PDB entry 5QTY | X-ray diffraction, 1.89 A resolution | chain A

[Chain A]
Molecule: Coagulation factor XI
From: Homo sapiens
Notes: EC 3.4.21.27; fragment: coagulation factor xi, heavy chain
UniProtKB: P03951 (FA11_HUMAN); the construct lacks a stretch of the UniProt sequence and is renumbered around it, so the offset changes along the chain: 16-36 = UniProt 388-408; 37-58 = UniProt 411-432; 59-65 = UniProt 435-441; 66-143 = UniProt 444-521; 3 more segments
Chain sequence (244 residues; each row starts with the number of its first residue; note: 1 number in that range is skipped by the numbering (no residue carries it; nothing is unmodelled there); a row labelled like 36A-36B holds insertion residues (36A, then the next letters in order)):
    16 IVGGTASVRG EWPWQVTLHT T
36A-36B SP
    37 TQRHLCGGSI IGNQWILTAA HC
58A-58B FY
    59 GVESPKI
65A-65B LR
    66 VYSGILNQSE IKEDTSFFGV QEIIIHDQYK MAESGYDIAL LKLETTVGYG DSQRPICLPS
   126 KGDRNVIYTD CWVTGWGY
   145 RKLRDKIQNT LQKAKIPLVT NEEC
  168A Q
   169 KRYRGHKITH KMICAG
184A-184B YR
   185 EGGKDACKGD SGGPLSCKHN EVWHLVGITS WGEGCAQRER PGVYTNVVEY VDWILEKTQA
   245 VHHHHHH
Not modelled in the structure: 246-251
Construct notes: conflict Gly113 (Asn491 in P03951), Gly115 (Thr493 in P03951); expression tag (246-251)
Curated features (UniProtKB/Swiss-Prot):
  - active site (Charge relay system): His57, Asp102, Ser195
  - binding site (heparin): Lys169 to Arg172
  - glycosylation: Asn72 (N-linked (GlcNAc...) (complex) asparagine)
Cystine bridges: Cys42-Cys58, Cys136-Cys201, Cys168-Cys182, Cys191-Cys219
Ligand contacts: ethyl (QLJ; ethyl (2R,7S)-7-({(2E)-3-[5-chloro-2-(1H-tetrazol-1-yl)phenyl]prop-2-enoyl}amino)-15-[(methoxycarbonyl)amino]-2,3,4,5,6,7-hexahydro-1H-12,8-(metheno)-1,9-benzodiazacyclotetradecine-2-carboxylate): Thr35, Arg39, His40, Leu41, Cys42, His57, Cys58, Tyr143, Leu147, Ile151, Asp189, Ala190, Cys191, Lys192, Gly193, Asp194, Ser195, Thr213, Ser214, Trp215, Gly216, Gly218, Cys219, Gly226, Val227, Tyr228

[Summary]
Chain A binds ethyl. From UniProt: 3 active-site residues and 4 heparin-binding residues.
Chain A is Coagulation factor XI (Homo sapiens); the structure, FACTOR XIA IN COMPLEX WITH THE INHIBITOR ethyl
(2R,7S)-7-({(2E)-3-[5-chloro-2-(1H-tetrazol-1-yl)phenyl]prop-2-enoyl}amino)-15-[(methoxycarbonyl)amino]-2,3,4,5,6,7-hexahydro-1H-12,8-(metheno)-1,9-benzodiazacyclotetradecine-2-carboxylate,
was determined by X-ray diffraction (same publication as 5QTV, 5QTW and 5QTX).
